Entry 2F6P (X-ray diffraction, 2.00 A resolution); this record covers chains A and B.

# Chain A (and B)
Name: HTH-type transcriptional regulator benM
Organism: Acinetobacter baylyi
Notes: chain B of this document is another copy of the same molecule, construct and numbering; everything in this record applies to it too
UniProt: O68014 (BENM_ACIAD); numbering as in UniProt (aligned over 81-304)
Sequence (232 residues; each row starts with the number of its first residue):
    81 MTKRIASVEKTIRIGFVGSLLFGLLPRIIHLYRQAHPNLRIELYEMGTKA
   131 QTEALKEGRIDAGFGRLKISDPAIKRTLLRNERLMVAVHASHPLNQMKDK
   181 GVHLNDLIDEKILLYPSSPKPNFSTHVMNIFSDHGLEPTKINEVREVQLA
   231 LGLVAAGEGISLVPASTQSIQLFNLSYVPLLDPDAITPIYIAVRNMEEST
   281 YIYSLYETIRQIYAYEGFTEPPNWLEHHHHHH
Unresolved in the structure: 81-89, 308-312 (chain B: 81-86, 311-312)
Construct notes: modified residue (81, 126, 165, 177, 208, 276); cloning artifact (305-306); expression tag (307-312)
Modified positions: Mse81 (selenomethionine); Mse126, Mse165, Mse177, Mse208, Mse276 (selenomethionine; parent Met)
UniProt features mapped onto this chain:
  - binding site (benzoate): Ser99, Leu104, Phe144, Arg160, Asn202, Tyr293
  - binding site (cis,cis-muconate): Ser99, Thr128, Phe203

# How chain A and chain B interact
Contacting residue pairs (51; chain A residue first):
  Leu101(A) with Leu229(B), hydrophobic; Gly232(B); Leu252(B)
  Phe102(A) with Leu252(B), hydrophobic
  Pro106(A) with Gly232(B); Ala235(B); Ala236(B)
  Arg107(A) with Phe253(B)
  Ile109(A) with Ala236(B)
  His110(A) with His169(B), hydrogen bond; Ala236(B); Gly237(B)
  Arg113(A) with Ala236(B), hydrogen bond (side chain-backbone); Gly237(B); Glu238(B), salt bridge
  Ile121(A) with Glu238(B)
  Leu123(A) with Glu238(B)
  Glu125(A) with Arg225(B), salt bridge; Leu229(B)
  His169(A) with His110(B)
  Arg225(A) with Glu125(B), salt bridge; Arg225(B); Glu226(B), salt bridge
  Glu226(A) with Arg225(B), salt bridge; Glu226(B); Gln228(B)
  Gln228(A) with Gly98(B); Ser99(B); Leu101(B); Phe102(B); Gln228(B), hydrogen bond
  Leu229(A) with Leu101(B), hydrophobic; Glu125(B)
  Gly232(A) with Pro106(B)
  Leu233(A) with Leu123(B), hydrophobic
  Ala235(A) with Pro106(B), hydrophobic
  Ala236(A) with Pro106(B); Ile109(B), hydrophobic; His110(B); Arg113(B)
  Gly237(A) with His110(B)
  Glu238(A) with Arg113(B), salt bridge
  Ser249(A) with Ser249(B); Ile250(B); Gln251(B), hydrogen bond (backbone-backbone); Leu252(B)
  Ile250(A) with Ser249(B)
  Gln251(A) with Ser249(B), hydrogen bond (backbone-backbone)
  Leu252(A) with Leu101(B); Ser249(B)
  Phe253(A) with Arg107(B)
Interface residues without a listed pair, chain A (27 interface residues in all): Phe96
Interface residues without a listed pair, chain B (29 interface residues in all): Phe96, Ser171, Leu233

# Overview
Chain A and chain B form an interface of 27 and 29 residues respectively; the contacts include 5 hydrogen
bonds and 6 salt bridges. Among the polar pairs are Arg113(A)-Glu238(B), Glu125(A)-Arg225(B) and
Arg225(A)-Glu226(B). From UniProt: 6 benzoate-binding residues and 3 cis,cis-muconate-binding residues on
chain A.
Both chains are HTH-type transcriptional regulator benM (Acinetobacter baylyi). Entry 2F6P (BenM effector
binding domain- SeMet derivative) was determined by X-ray diffraction together with 2F6G, 2F78, 2F7A, 2F7B and
2F7C from the same study.
